Entry 7N2S (X-ray diffraction, 2.37 A resolution); this record covers chains C and F of the 5 polymer chains in the assembly.

Chain C:
Protein: Pre-MRNA Processing Factor 3
Amino-acid sequence (9 residues; row label = number of the first residue in the row):
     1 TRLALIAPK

Chain F:
Protein: T cell receptor beta chain
Source organism: Homo sapiens
Amino-acid sequence (242 residues; row label = number of the first residue in the row):
     3 GVTQTPKHLI TATGQRVTLR CSPRSGDLSV YWYQQSLDQG LQFLIQYYNG EERAKGNILE
    63 RFSAQQFPDL HSELNLSSLE LGDSALYFCA SSVGLYSTDT QYFGPGTRLT VLEDLKNVFP
   123 PEVAVFEPSE AEISHTQKAT LVCLATGFYP DHVELSWWVN GKEVHSGVCT DPQPLKEQPA
   183 LNDSRYALSS RLRVSATFWQ NPRNHFRCQV QFYGLSENDE WTQDRAKPVT QIVSAEAWGR
   243 AD
Disordered / not traced: 242-244
Disulfides: C23-C91, C145-C210

Interface between chain C and chain F:
Contacting residue pairs - 8 pairs, chain C then chain F:
  L5(C) - S99(F)
  L5(C) - T100(F)
  I6(C) - L97(F)
  I6(C) - Y98(F)
  I6(C) - S99(F)  hydrogen bond (backbone-side chain)
  A7(C) - Y98(F)  hydrophobic
  P8(C) - L97(F)  hydrophobic
  P8(C) - Y98(F)  hydrogen bond (backbone-side chain)
Also at the interface, not in a pair above, chain C (5 interface residues in all): A4
The authors on this interface:
  - residue pairs: Y98(F)-P8(C)
  - interface residues, chain F: S99(F), T100(F)

In short:
The interface between chain C and chain F involves 5 residues on one side and 4 on the other; the contacts
include 2 hydrogen bonds. Polar contacts include I6(C)-S99(F) and P8(C)-Y98(F). The paper describes a contact
between Y98(F) and P8(C). The paper reports interface residues S99(F) and T100(F).
Here chain C is Pre-MRNA Processing Factor 3 and chain F is T cell receptor beta chain (Homo sapiens). Entry
7N2S (AS3.1-PRPF3-HLA*B27) was determined by X-ray diffraction, deposited together with 7N2N, 7N2O, 7N2P,
7N2Q, 7N2R and 8CX4.
